PDB entry 4OP9 | X-ray diffraction, 1.58 A resolution | chain A

== Chain A ==
Name: Uricase
Organism: Aspergillus flavus
Notes: EC 1.7.3.3
Reference sequence: Q00511 (URIC_ASPFL); residues 1-301 here correspond to UniProt positions 2-302 (UniProt number = residue number + 1)
Sequence (302 residues; numbered 0 to 301; the number before each row is that of its first residue; numbering starts at 0):
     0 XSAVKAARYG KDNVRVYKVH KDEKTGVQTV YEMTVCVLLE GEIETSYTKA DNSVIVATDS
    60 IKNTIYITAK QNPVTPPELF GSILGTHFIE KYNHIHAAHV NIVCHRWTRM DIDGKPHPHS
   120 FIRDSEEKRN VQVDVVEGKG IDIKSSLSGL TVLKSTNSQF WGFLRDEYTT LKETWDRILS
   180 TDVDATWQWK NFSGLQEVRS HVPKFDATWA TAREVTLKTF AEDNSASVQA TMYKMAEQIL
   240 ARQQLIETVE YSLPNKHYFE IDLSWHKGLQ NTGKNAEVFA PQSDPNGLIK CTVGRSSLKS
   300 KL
Unresolved in the structure: 296-301
Differences from the reference sequence: acetylation (0)
Modified residues: ACE (acetyl group) at position 0
Metal / ion sites: Na+: I88, Y91, I94, E136
Small-molecule neighbours: 8-azaxanthine (AZA): Y8, I54, A56, T57, D58, F159, L170, R176, S226, V227, Q228, N254, I288
Swiss-Prot annotation at these positions:
  - motif: S299 to L301 (Microbody targeting signal)
  - active site (Charge relay system): K10, T57, H256
  - binding site (5-hydroxyisourate): T57, D58, F159, R176, V227, Q228, N254
  - binding site (O2): T57, N254
  - binding site (urate): T57, D58, F159, R176, V227, Q228, N254
  - modified residue: S1 (N-acetylserine)
What the authors report for this chain:
  - binding site for 8-azaxanthine: R176, V227, Q228

== In short ==
Chain A binds 8-azaxanthine. I88, Y91, I94 and E136 coordinate Na+. Curated annotation (UniProt) lists 3
active-site residues, 7 residues binding 5-hydroxyisourate, O2-binding residues T57 and N254 and 7
urate-binding residues. From the paper: a binding site for 8-azaxanthine at R176, V227 and Q228.
Chain A is Uricase (Aspergillus flavus); the structure, Urate OXIDASE IN COMPLEX WITH 8-AZAXANTHINE, was
determined by X-ray diffraction together with 4OP6 from the same study.
